PDB entry 6CON | X-ray diffraction, 2.10 A resolution | chains A and C of the 4 polymer chains in the assembly

Chain A (and C):
Name: CoA-transferase subunit alpha
Organism: Mycobacterium tuberculosis
Notes: EC 2.8.3.-, 2.8.3.12; chain C of this document is another copy of the same molecule, construct and numbering; everything in this record applies to it too
Reference sequence: A0A045J8X5 (A0A045J8X5_MYCTX); residues 1-292 here = UniProt positions 1-292
Chain sequence (305 residues; each row starts with the number of its first residue; numbers below 1 keep their minus sign (Met-12 is residue -12)):
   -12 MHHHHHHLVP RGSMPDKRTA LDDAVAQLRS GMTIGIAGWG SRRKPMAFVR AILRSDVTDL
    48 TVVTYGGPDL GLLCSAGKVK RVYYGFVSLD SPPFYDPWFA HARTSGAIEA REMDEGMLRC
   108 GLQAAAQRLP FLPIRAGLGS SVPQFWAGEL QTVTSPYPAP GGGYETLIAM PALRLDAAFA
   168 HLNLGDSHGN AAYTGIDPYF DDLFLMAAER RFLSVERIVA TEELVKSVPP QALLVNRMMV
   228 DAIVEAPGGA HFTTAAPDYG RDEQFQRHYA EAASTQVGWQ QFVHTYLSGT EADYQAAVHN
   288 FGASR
Not modelled in the structure: -12 to 0
Differences from the reference sequence: initiating methionine (-12); expression tag (-11 to 0)
What the authors report for this chain:
  - self-association interface (contacts with another copy of this molecule); pairs are residue here / residue on that copy: Gln138-Pro143, Gln138-Tyr144 (hydrogen bond), Thr141
  - catalytic residues: Glu102 (proposed by the authors, not directly observed)

Interface between chain A and chain C:
Pairs across the interface - 47 pairs, chain A then chain C:
  Gln114(A) - Arg122(C)  hydrogen bond (backbone-side chain)
  Arg115(A) - Arg122(C)  hydrogen bond (backbone-side chain)
  Leu116(A) - Pro120(C)
  Leu116(A) - Arg122(C)
  Leu116(A) - Leu154(C)  hydrophobic
  Pro117(A) - Ser142(C)
  Pro117(A) - Tyr144(C)
  Pro117(A) - Glu152(C)
  Pro117(A) - Leu154(C)
  Phe118(A) - Pro120(C)
  Phe118(A) - Ser142(C)
  Phe118(A) - Tyr144(C)  hydrophobic
  Leu119(A) - Pro120(C)  hydrophobic
  Pro120(A) - Leu116(C)
  Pro120(A) - Phe118(C)
  Pro120(A) - Leu119(C)  hydrophobic
  Pro120(A) - Pro120(C)
  Arg122(A) - Gln114(C)  hydrogen bond (side chain-backbone)
  Arg122(A) - Arg115(C)  hydrogen bond (side chain-backbone)
  Arg122(A) - Leu116(C)
  Glu136(A) - Tyr144(C)
  Leu137(A) - Tyr144(C)
  Gln138(A) - Pro143(C)
  Gln138(A) - Tyr144(C)  hydrogen bond (backbone-side chain)
  Thr139(A) - Pro143(C)
  Val140(A) - Val140(C)  hydrophobic
  Ser142(A) - Pro117(C)
  Ser142(A) - Phe118(C)
  Pro143(A) - Gln138(C)
  Pro143(A) - Ala156(C)  hydrophobic
  Tyr144(A) - Pro117(C)
  Tyr144(A) - Phe118(C)  hydrophobic
  Tyr144(A) - Glu136(C)
  Tyr144(A) - Leu137(C)
  Tyr144(A) - Gln138(C)  hydrogen bond (side chain-backbone)
  Tyr144(A) - Ala156(C)  hydrogen bond (side chain-backbone)
  Tyr144(A) - Pro158(C)  hydrophobic
  Pro147(A) - Arg161(C)
  Glu152(A) - Pro117(C)
  Ala156(A) - Pro143(C)  hydrophobic
  Ala156(A) - Tyr144(C)  hydrogen bond (backbone-side chain)
  Pro158(A) - Tyr144(C)  hydrophobic
  Tyr180(A) - Gln218(C)  hydrogen bond
  Ile183(A) - Pro217(C)  hydrophobic
  Pro216(A) - Pro216(C)  hydrophobic
  Gln218(A) - Tyr180(C)  hydrogen bond
  Gln218(A) - Gln218(C)
Interface residues without a listed pair, chain A (31 interface residues in all): Ile121, Thr141, Leu154, Met157, Arg161, Pro217, Ala219
Interface residues without a listed pair, chain C (29 interface residues in all): Thr139, Pro147, Met157, Ile183, Ala219

In short:
31 residues of chain A face 29 of chain C across their interface, with 10 hydrogen bonds. Polar contacts
include Gln114(A)-Arg122(C), Arg115(A)-Arg122(C) and Gln138(A)-Tyr144(C). The paper reports the catalytic
residue Glu102(A); a self-association interface involving Gln138(A), Thr141(A) and Tyr144(A).
Both chains are CoA-transferase subunit alpha (Mycobacterium tuberculosis). Entry 6CON (Crystal structure of
Mycobacterium tuberculosis IpdAB) was determined by X-ray diffraction together with 6CO6, 6CO9 and 6COJ from
the same study.
